Entry 4ZMD (X-ray diffraction, 1.87 A resolution); this record covers chain A.

Chain A:
Molecule: Immunoglobulin G-binding protein A
Source organism: Staphylococcus aureus
UniProtKB: P38507 (SPA_STAAU); residues 1-58 here correspond to UniProt positions 270-327 (UniProt number = residue number + 269)
Chain sequence (58 residues; numbered 1 to 58; the number before each row is that of its first residue):
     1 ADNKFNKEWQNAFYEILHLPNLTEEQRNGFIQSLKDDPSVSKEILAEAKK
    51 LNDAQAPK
Disordered / not traced: 1-2
Sequence notes: engineered mutation Trp9 (Gln278 in P38507)
From the paper describing this entry:
  - conformationally variable residues (side-chain flip): Phe5
  - contacts within the chain: Phe5-Trp9

Summary:
From the paper: conformational variability at Phe5; contacts within the chain involving Trp9 and Phe5.
Chain A is Immunoglobulin G-binding protein A (Staphylococcus aureus); the structure, C domain of
staphylococcal protein A mutant - Q9W, was determined by X-ray diffraction, deposited together with 4WWI and
4ZNC.
